PDB entry 3G5Z | X-ray diffraction, 2.60 A resolution | chains A and B

[Chain A]
Molecule: 175 light chain
Organism: Mus musculus
Chain sequence (213 residues; numbered 1 to 213; the number before each row is that of its first residue):
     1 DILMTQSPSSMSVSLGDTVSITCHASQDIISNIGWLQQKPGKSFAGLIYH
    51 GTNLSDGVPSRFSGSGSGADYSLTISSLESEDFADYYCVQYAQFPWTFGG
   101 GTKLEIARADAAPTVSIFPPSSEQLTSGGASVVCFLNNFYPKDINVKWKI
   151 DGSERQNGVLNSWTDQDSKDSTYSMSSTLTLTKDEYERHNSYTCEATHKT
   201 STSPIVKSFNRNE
Cystine bridges: Cys23-Cys88, Cys134-Cys194

[Chain B]
Molecule: 175 heavy chain
Organism: Mus musculus
Chain sequence (217 residues; row label = number of the first residue in the row):
     1 DVQLQESGPSLVKPSQSLSLTCTVTGYSITSDFAWNWIRQFPGNKLEWMG
    51 YISYSGNTRYNPSLKSRISITRDTSSNQFFLQLNSVTPEDTATYYCATAG
   101 RGFPYWGQGTLVTVSAAKTTPPSVYPLAPGCGDTTGSSVTLGCLVKGYFP
   151 ESVTVTWNSGSLSSSVHTFPALLQSDLYTMSSSVTVPSSTWPSETVTCSV
   201 AHPASSTTVDKKLEPRA
Cystine bridges: Cys22-Cys96, Cys143-Cys198

[Interface between chain A and chain B]
Contacting residue pairs - 78 pairs, chain A then chain B:
  Leu36(A) - Phe103(B)  hydrophobic
  Leu36(A) - Trp106(B)  hydrophobic
  Gln38(A) - Gln40(B)  hydrogen bond
  Gln38(A) - Tyr95(B)  hydrogen bond
  Lys42(A) - Tyr95(B)  hydrogen bond (backbone-side chain)
  Lys42(A) - Gln108(B)
  Ser43(A) - Tyr95(B)
  Ser43(A) - Trp106(B)
  Ser43(A) - Gly107(B)  hydrogen bond (side chain-backbone)
  Ser43(A) - Gln108(B)
  Phe44(A) - Gln40(B)
  Phe44(A) - Leu46(B)  hydrophobic
  Phe44(A) - Tyr95(B)  hydrophobic
  Phe44(A) - Trp106(B)  hydrophobic
  Gly46(A) - Phe103(B)
  Tyr49(A) - Arg101(B)
  Tyr49(A) - Gly102(B)
  His50(A) - Arg101(B)
  Asp85(A) - Asn44(B)
  Tyr87(A) - Gln40(B)
  Tyr87(A) - Asn44(B)
  Tyr87(A) - Leu46(B)  hydrophobic
  Val89(A) - Phe103(B)  hydrophobic
  Tyr91(A) - Gly102(B)
  Phe94(A) - Trp48(B)  hydrophobic
  Phe94(A) - Tyr51(B)
  Phe94(A) - Arg59(B)
  Pro95(A) - Trp48(B)  hydrophobic
  Pro95(A) - Asn61(B)
  Pro95(A) - Pro62(B)
  Trp96(A) - Asn36(B)
  Trp96(A) - Trp48(B)
  Trp96(A) - Tyr51(B)  hydrophobic
  Trp96(A) - Ala99(B)  hydrophobic
  Trp96(A) - Phe103(B)  hydrophobic
  Phe98(A) - Ile38(B)  hydrophobic
  Phe98(A) - Leu46(B)
  Phe98(A) - Glu47(B)
  Phe98(A) - Trp48(B)
  Lys103(A) - Asn44(B)
  Ser116(A) - Thr140(B)
  Phe118(A) - Leu127(B)
  Phe118(A) - Ala128(B)
  Phe118(A) - Pro129(B)
  Phe118(A) - Thr140(B)
  Pro119(A) - Arg216(B)  hydrogen bond (backbone-side chain)
  Pro120(A) - Arg216(B)
  Ser121(A) - Tyr125(B)
  Ser121(A) - Pro126(B)
  Glu123(A) - Tyr125(B)
  Glu123(A) - Pro126(B)
  Gln124(A) - Tyr125(B)
  Gln124(A) - Lys146(B)
  Ser127(A) - Tyr125(B)  hydrogen bond
  Val133(A) - Leu144(B)  hydrophobic
  Phe135(A) - Phe169(B)  hydrophobic
  Phe135(A) - Ser181(B)
  Phe135(A) - Ser183(B)
  Asn137(A) - His167(B)  hydrogen bond
  Asn137(A) - Phe169(B)
  Asn137(A) - Ser183(B)
  Asn138(A) - His167(B)
  Leu160(A) - Leu172(B)
  Leu160(A) - Gln174(B)
  Asn161(A) - Leu172(B)
  Ser162(A) - Phe169(B)
  Ser162(A) - Pro170(B)  hydrogen bond (side chain-backbone)
  Ser162(A) - Leu172(B)
  Trp163(A) - Pro170(B)
  Thr164(A) - Thr168(B)
  Thr164(A) - Phe169(B)
  Thr164(A) - Pro170(B)
  Ser174(A) - His167(B)  hydrogen bond
  Ser174(A) - Phe169(B)
  Met175(A) - Phe169(B)
  Ser176(A) - Phe169(B)
  Ser176(A) - Ser181(B)
  Glu213(A) - Cys131(B)
Interface residues without a listed pair, chain A (46 interface residues in all): Asp1, Ile117, Ser131, Lys169, Thr178, Thr180, Phe209, Asn210
Interface residues without a listed pair, chain B (46 interface residues in all): Pro104, Gly130, Gly132, Leu141, Gly142, Ser164, Ser165, Ser182, Lys211

[In short]
The chain A/chain B interface involves 46 residues from each chain, with 9 hydrogen bonds. Polar pairs include
Gln38(A)-Gln40(B), Gln38(A)-Tyr95(B) and Lys42(A)-Tyr95(B).
Chain A is 175 light chain and chain B is 175 heavy chain, both from Mus musculus; the structure, Antibodies
Specifically Targeting a Locally Misfolded Region of Tumor Associated EGFR, was determined by X-ray
diffraction (same publication as 3G5V, 3G5Y and 3G5X).
